PDB entry 8YH2 | electron microscopy, 3.27 A resolution | chains R and A of the 5 polymer chains in the assembly

== Chain R ==
Name: Hemagglutinin, Adenosine receptor A3, GFP chimera
Organism: Influenza A virus (A/Victoria/3/1975(H3N2))
Reference sequence: chimeric construct of P03435, W5QED6, A0A5P9VSM6: residues -24 to -9 from P03435 (HEMA_I75A3) positions 1-16 (UniProt number = residue number + 25); residues 2-317 from W5QED6 positions 2-317 (same numbers); residues 519-756 from A0A5P9VSM6 positions 2-239 (UniProt number = residue number - 517)
Sequence (794 residues; each row starts with the number of its first residue; numbers below 1 keep their minus sign (Met-24 is residue -24)):
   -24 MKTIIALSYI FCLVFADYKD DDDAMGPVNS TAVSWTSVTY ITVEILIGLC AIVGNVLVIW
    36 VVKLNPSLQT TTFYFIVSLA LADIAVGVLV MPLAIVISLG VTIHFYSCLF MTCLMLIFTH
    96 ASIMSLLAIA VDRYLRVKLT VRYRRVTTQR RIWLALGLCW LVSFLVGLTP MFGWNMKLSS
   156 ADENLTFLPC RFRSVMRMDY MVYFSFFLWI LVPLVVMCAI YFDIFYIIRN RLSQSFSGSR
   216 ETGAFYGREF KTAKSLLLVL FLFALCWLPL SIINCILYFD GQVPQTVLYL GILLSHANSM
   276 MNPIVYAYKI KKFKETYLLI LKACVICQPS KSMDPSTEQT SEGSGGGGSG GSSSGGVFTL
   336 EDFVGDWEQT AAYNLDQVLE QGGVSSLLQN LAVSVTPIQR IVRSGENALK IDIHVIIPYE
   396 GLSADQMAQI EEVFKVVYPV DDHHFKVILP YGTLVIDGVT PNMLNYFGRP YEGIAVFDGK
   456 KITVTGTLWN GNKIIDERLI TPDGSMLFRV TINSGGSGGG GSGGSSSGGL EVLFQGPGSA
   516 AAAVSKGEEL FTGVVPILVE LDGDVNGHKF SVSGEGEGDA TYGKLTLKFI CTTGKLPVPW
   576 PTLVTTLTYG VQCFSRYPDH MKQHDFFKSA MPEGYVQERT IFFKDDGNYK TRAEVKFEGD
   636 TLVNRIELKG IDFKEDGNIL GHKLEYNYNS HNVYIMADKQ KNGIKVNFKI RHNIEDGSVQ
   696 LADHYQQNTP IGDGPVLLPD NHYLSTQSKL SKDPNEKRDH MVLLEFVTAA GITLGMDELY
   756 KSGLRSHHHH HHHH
Unresolved in the structure: -24 to 8, 208-223, 296-769
Differences from the reference sequence: linker (-8 to 1, 318-331, 490-518); expression tag (757-769)
Cystine bridges: Cys83-Cys165
Small-molecule neighbours: adenosine (ADN): Met90, Leu91, Thr94, Phe167, Met173, Met176, Trp242, Leu245, Asn249, Leu252, Leu263, Ile267, Ser270, His271
What the authors report for this chain:
  - binding site for adenosine: Asn249, His271

== Chain A ==
Name: Guanine nucleotide-binding protein G(I)/G(S)/G(O) subunit gamma-2, Guanine nucleotide-binding protein G(i) subunit alpha-1 chimera
Organism: Homo sapiens
Reference sequence: chimeric construct of P59768, P63096: residues -78 to -8 from P59768 (GBG2_HUMAN) positions 1-71 (UniProt number = residue number + 79); residues 3-354 from P63096 positions 3-354 (same numbers)
Sequence (433 residues; each row starts with the number of its first residue; numbers below 1 keep their minus sign (Met-78 is residue -78)):
   -78 MASNNTASIA QARKLVEQLK MEANIDRIKV SKAAADLMAY CEAHAKEDPL LTPVPASENP
   -18 FREKKFFCAI LGSAGSAGSA MCTLSAEDKA AVERSKMIDR NLREDGEKAA REVKLLLLGA
    42 GESGKSTIVK QMKIIHEAGY SEEECKQYKA VVYSNTIQSI IAIIRAMGRL KIDFGDSARA
   102 DDARQLFVLA GAAEEGFMTA ELAGVIKRLW KDSGVQACFN RSREYQLNDS AAYYLNDLDR
   162 IAQPNYIPTQ QDVLRTRVKT TGIVETHFTF KDLHFKMFDV GGQRSERKKW IHCFEGVTAI
   222 IFCVALSDYD LVLAEDEEMN RMHESMKLFD SICNNKWFTD TSIILFLNKK DLFEEKIKKS
   282 PLTICYPEYA GSNTYEEAAA YIQCQFEDLN KRKDTKEIYT HFTCATDTKN VQFVFDAVTD
   342 VIIKNNLKDC GLF
Unresolved in the structure: -78 to 3, 55-182, 229-240
Differences from the reference sequence: linker (-7 to 2)
Swiss-Prot annotation at these positions:
  - modified residue: Ala-77 (N-acetylalanine), Cys-11 (Cysteine methyl ester), Arg178 (ADP-ribosylarginine), Gln204 (Deamidated glutamine), Cys351 (ADP-ribosylcysteine)
  - lipidation: Cys-11 (S-geranylgeranyl cysteine), Cys3 (S-palmitoyl cysteine)
  - region: Lys35 to Thr48 (G1 motif), Asp173 to Thr181 (G2 motif), Phe196 to Arg205 (G3 motif), Ile265 to Asp272 (G4 motif), Thr324 to Thr329 (G5 motif)
  - binding site (GTP): Glu43 to Thr48, Ser151, Leu175 to Thr181, Asp200 to Gln204, Asn269 to Asp272, Ala326
  - binding site (Mg(2+)): Ser47, Thr181

== Interface between chain R and chain A ==
Pairs across the interface - 23 pairs, chain R then chain A:
  Thr45(R) - Asp350(A)
  Thr47(R) - Asp350(A)
  Arg108(R) - Cys351(A)
  Arg111(R) - Asn347(A)
  Arg111(R) - Cys351(A)  hydrogen bond
  Val112(R) - Leu348(A)  hydrophobic
  Thr115(R) - Ile343(A)
  Thr115(R) - Ile344(A)
  Thr115(R) - Asn347(A)  hydrogen bond (backbone-side chain)
  Val116(R) - Leu194(A)  hydrophobic
  Arg119(R) - Ala31(A)
  Arg119(R) - Ile343(A)
  Arg120(R) - Arg32(A)
  Arg120(R) - Asp193(A)  salt bridge
  Thr123(R) - Glu28(A)
  Ile203(R) - Leu348(A)  hydrophobic
  Arg206(R) - Asp341(A)  salt bridge
  Arg206(R) - Ile344(A)
  Thr227(R) - Leu353(A)  hydrogen bond (side chain-backbone)
  Leu231(R) - Leu353(A)  hydrophobic
  Lys284(R) - Gly352(A)
  Ile285(R) - Asp350(A)
  Ile285(R) - Cys351(A)
Interface residues without a listed pair, chain R (20 interface residues in all): Tyr118, Leu207, Tyr281, Lys287
Interface residues without a listed pair, chain A (17 interface residues in all): Thr340, Lys345, Phe354

== In short ==
Chain R and chain A form an interface of 20 and 17 residues respectively; the contacts include 3 hydrogen
bonds and 2 salt bridges. Among the polar pairs are Arg120(R)-Asp193(A), Arg206(R)-Asp341(A) and
Arg111(R)-Cys351(A). Bound to chain R: adenosine. The paper reports a binding site for adenosine at Asn249(R)
and His271(R).
Chain R is Hemagglutinin, Adenosine receptor A3, GFP chimera (Influenza A virus (A/Victoria/3/1975(H3N2))) and
chain A is Guanine nucleotide-binding protein G(I)/G(S)/G(O) subunit gamma-2, Guanine nucleotide-binding
protein G(i) subunit alpha-1 chimera (Homo sapiens); the structure, A3R-Gi complex bound to adenosine, was
determined by electron microscopy, deposited together with 8YH0, 8YH3, 8YH5 and 8YH6.
